Entry 8XO6 (X-ray diffraction, 1.46 A resolution); this record covers chains A and C of the 6 polymer chains in the assembly.

== Chain A (and C) ==
Protein: Fusion glycoprotein F1
Notes: chain C of this document is another copy of the same molecule, construct and numbering; everything in this record applies to it too
UniProt: P69353 (FUS_MEASE); residues 143-184 here = UniProt positions 143-184
Chain sequence (44 residues; row label = number of the first residue in the row):
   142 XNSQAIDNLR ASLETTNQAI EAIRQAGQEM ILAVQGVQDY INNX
Modified residues: ACE (acetyl group) at position 142; NH2 (amino group) at position 185
Differences from the reference sequence: acetylation (142); amidation (185)
Metal / ion sites: Zn2+ site 1: Asp-148 (shared with 1 residue of chain B); Zn2+ site 2 near Glu-170 (its only coordinating residue here)

== How chain A and chain C interact ==
Pairs across the interface - 27 pairs, chain A then chain C:
  Asn-143(A) / ACE_142(C)
  Ile-147(A) / ACE_142(C)
  Ile-147(A) / Asn-143(C)
  Ile-147(A) / Ala-146(C)  hydrophobic
  Ile-147(A) / Ile-147(C)  hydrophobic
  Ile-147(A) / Leu-150(C)  hydrophobic
  Leu-150(A) / Leu-150(C)  hydrophobic
  Arg-151(A) / Ala-146(C)
  Arg-151(A) / Leu-150(C)
  Leu-154(A) / Ser-153(C)
  Leu-154(A) / Leu-154(C)
  Leu-154(A) / Thr-157(C)
  Asn-158(A) / Thr-157(C)  hydrogen bond
  Ile-161(A) / Thr-157(C)
  Ile-161(A) / Ile-161(C)  hydrophobic
  Ile-161(A) / Ile-164(C)  hydrophobic
  Ile-164(A) / Ile-164(C)  hydrophobic
  Arg-165(A) / Ile-164(C)
  Gly-168(A) / Met-171(C)
  Met-171(A) / Met-171(C)
  Ile-172(A) / Met-171(C)  hydrophobic
  Val-175(A) / Met-171(C)  hydrophobic
  Val-175(A) / Val-175(C)  hydrophobic
  Val-178(A) / Val-178(C)  hydrophobic
  Ile-182(A) / Val-178(C)  hydrophobic
  Ile-182(A) / Tyr-181(C)  hydrophobic
  Ile-182(A) / Ile-182(C)  hydrophobic
Other interface residues (no listed pair), chain A (17 interface residues in all): Ser-144, Asn-183
Other interface residues (no listed pair), chain C (16 interface residues in all): Ala-174

== Summary ==
17 residues of chain A face 16 of chain C across their interface, with 1 hydrogen bond. Its one
hydrogen-bonded contact is Asn-158(A)/Thr-157(C).
Both chains are Fusion glycoprotein F1. Entry 8XO6 (Crystal structure of measles virus fusion inhibitor
MEK35GE complexed with F protein HR1 (HR1-42) (P21212 space ...) was determined by X-ray diffraction,
deposited together with 8XNE, 8XO2, 8XO3, 8XO4, 8XO5, 8XO7 and 8XO8.
